6C1A - chains B and D of the 4 polymer chains in the assembly; structure by X-ray diffraction, 2.05 A resolution.

# Chain B
Name: Methyl-CpG-binding domain protein 2
Organism: Homo sapiens
Reference sequence: Q9UBB5 (MBD2_HUMAN); residues 143-220 here = UniProt positions 143-220
Amino-acid sequence (79 residues; each row starts with the number of its first residue):
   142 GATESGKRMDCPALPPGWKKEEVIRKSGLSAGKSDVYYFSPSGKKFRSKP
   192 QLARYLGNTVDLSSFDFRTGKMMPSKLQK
Not modelled in the structure: 142-147, 216-220
Differences from the reference sequence: expression tag (142)
UniProt features mapped onto this chain:
  - modified residue: Ser-181 (Phosphoserine)
Reported in the primary citation:
  - binding site for complement to DNA strand 1 (chain D): Arg-166, Asp-176, Arg-188
  - binding site for DNA strand 1: Arg-166, Asp-176
  - binding site for DNA strand 1: Arg-188
  - mutagenesis - R166A, R188A (about 4-fold): decreased binding to mCA

# Chain D
Molecule: complement to DNA strand 1
Sequence (12 nucleotides; row label = number of the first residue in the row):
     1 GCCTACATTCCG
Modified residues: 5CM (5-methyl-2'-deoxy-cytidine-5'-monophosphate) at position 6

# Chain B / chain D interface
Residue-residue contacts (8; chain B residue first):
  Arg-166(B) with DC10(D), base contact
  Arg-188(B) with DC11(D), base contact; DG12(D), hydrogen bond to the base
  Ser-189(B) with DC10(D), sugar contact; DC11(D), hydrogen bond to the phosphate
  Lys-190(B) with DC10(D), hydrogen bond to the phosphate
  Pro-191(B) with DC10(D), phosphate contact
  Arg-209(B) with DT9(D), salt bridge to the phosphate
Also at the interface, not in a pair above, chain B (9 interface residues in all): Lys-174, Asp-176, Gln-192
Also at the interface, not in a pair above, chain D (5 interface residues in all): DT8

# Summary
9 residues of chain B face 5 of chain D across their interface, with 3 hydrogen bonds and 1 salt bridge. Polar
pairs include Arg-188(B)/DG12(D), Ser-189(B)/DC11(D) and Lys-190(B)/DC10(D). The paper reports a binding site
for complement to DNA strand 1 (chain D) at Arg-166(B), Asp-176(B) and Arg-188(B); R166A and R188A of chain B
reduce binding to mCA.
Here chain B is Methyl-CpG-binding domain protein 2 (Homo sapiens) and chain D is complement to DNA strand 1.
Entry 6C1A (MBD2 in complex with methylated DNA) was determined by X-ray diffraction together with 6CNP, 6CNQ,
6C1T, 6C1U and 6C1V from the same study.
